PDB entry 5E85 | X-ray diffraction, 2.57 A resolution | chain A

# Chain A
Name: 78 kDa glucose-regulated protein
Organism: Homo sapiens
Reference sequence: P11021 (GRP78_HUMAN); residue numbers follow UniProt; this construct covers 418-637
Chain sequence (236 residues; each row starts with the number of its first residue):
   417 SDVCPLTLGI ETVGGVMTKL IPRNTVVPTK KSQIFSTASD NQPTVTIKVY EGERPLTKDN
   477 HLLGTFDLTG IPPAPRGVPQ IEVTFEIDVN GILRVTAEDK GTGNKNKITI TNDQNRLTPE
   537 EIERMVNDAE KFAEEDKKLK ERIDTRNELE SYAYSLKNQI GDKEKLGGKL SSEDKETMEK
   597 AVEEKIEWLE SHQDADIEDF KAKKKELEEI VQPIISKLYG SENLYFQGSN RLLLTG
Not modelled in the structure: 417
Sequence notes: expression tag (417, 638-652)
Swiss-Prot annotation at these positions:
  - modified residue: Lys447 (N6-succinyllysine), Arg492 (Omega-N-methylarginine), Thr518 (O-AMP-threonine), Lys585 (N6,N6,N6-trimethyllysine), Lys591 (N6-methyllysine)
  - mutagenesis: Arg492 (R492E: Significantly reduced binding to ZIKV E and NS1 proteins), Thr518 (T518A: Significantly reduced binding to ZIKV E and NS1 proteins), Lys585 (K585R: Complete loss of in vitro methylation by METTL21A)

# Overview
From UniProt: 3 mutagenesis sites.
Chain A is 78 kDa glucose-regulated protein (Homo sapiens); the structure, isolated SBD of BiP, was determined
by X-ray diffraction together with 5E84 and 5E86 from the same study.
